6CBH - chains A and C of the 3 polymer chains in the assembly; structure by X-ray diffraction, 2.00 A resolution.

Chain A (and C):
Molecule: Macrophage migration inhibitory factor
Source organism: Homo sapiens
Notes: EC 5.3.2.1, 5.3.3.12; chain C of this document is another copy of the same molecule, construct and numbering; everything in this record applies to it too
UniProt: P14174 (MIF_HUMAN); residues 1-114 here correspond to UniProt positions 2-115 (UniProt number = residue number + 1)
Amino-acid sequence (114 residues; numbered 1 to 114; the number before each row is that of its first residue):
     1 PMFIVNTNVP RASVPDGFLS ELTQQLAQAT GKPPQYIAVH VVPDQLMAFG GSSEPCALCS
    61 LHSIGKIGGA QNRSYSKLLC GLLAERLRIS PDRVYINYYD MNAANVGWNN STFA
Curated features (UniProtKB/Swiss-Prot):
  - active site: Pro-1 (Proton acceptor)
  - binding site (substrate): Lys-32, Ile-64, Asn-97
  - modified residue: Lys-77 (N6-acetyllysine)
What the authors report for this chain:
  - binding site for the ligand EWJ: Tyr-36, Ile-64, Asn-97, Met-101, Phe-113
  - catalytic residues: Pro-1 (citing earlier work)

Chain A / chain C interface:
Pairs across the interface (57):
  Met-2(A) / Asn-97(C)
  Arg-11(A) / Leu-46(C)
  Leu-19(A) / Leu-46(C)  hydrophobic
  Leu-19(A) / Met-47(C)
  Thr-23(A) / Gly-51(C)
  Pro-34(A) / Gly-50(C)
  Gln-35(A) / Phe-49(C)
  Gln-35(A) / Gly-50(C)
  Tyr-36(A) / Tyr-95(C)  hydrogen bond (backbone-side chain)
  Ile-37(A) / Phe-49(C)
  Ile-37(A) / Gly-50(C)  hydrogen bond (backbone-backbone)
  Ala-38(A) / Ala-48(C)
  Ala-38(A) / Leu-58(C)  hydrophobic
  Val-39(A) / Met-47(C)
  Val-39(A) / Ala-48(C)  hydrogen bond (backbone-backbone)
  His-40(A) / Asn-6(C)
  His-40(A) / Gln-45(C)  hydrogen bond
  His-40(A) / Leu-46(C)
  His-40(A) / Met-47(C)
  His-40(A) / Leu-58(C)
  Val-41(A) / Leu-46(C)  hydrogen bond (backbone-backbone)
  Val-42(A) / Gln-45(C)
  Pro-43(A) / Leu-46(C)
  His-62(A) / Asn-97(C)
  His-62(A) / Tyr-99(C)  hydrogen bond
  Met-101(A) / Asn-97(C)
  Met-101(A) / Tyr-98(C)
  Ala-104(A) / Asn-72(C)  hydrogen bond (backbone-side chain)
  Asn-105(A) / Ile-67(C)
  Asn-105(A) / Asn-72(C)  hydrogen bond
  Asn-105(A) / Ile-96(C)
  Asn-105(A) / Asn-97(C)
  Asn-105(A) / Tyr-98(C)  hydrogen bond (backbone-backbone)
  Val-106(A) / Ile-96(C)
  Val-106(A) / Asn-97(C)
  Gly-107(A) / Ser-76(C)
  Gly-107(A) / Val-94(C)
  Gly-107(A) / Tyr-95(C)
  Gly-107(A) / Ile-96(C)  hydrogen bond (backbone-backbone)
  Gly-107(A) / Tyr-98(C)
  Trp-108(A) / Phe-49(C)
  Trp-108(A) / Asp-92(C)  hydrogen bond (side chain-backbone)
  Trp-108(A) / Val-94(C)
  Trp-108(A) / Tyr-95(C)
  Asn-109(A) / Pro-91(C)  hydrogen bond (backbone-backbone)
  Asn-109(A) / Asp-92(C)
  Asn-110(A) / Arg-73(C)
  Asn-110(A) / Ser-76(C)
  Asn-110(A) / Lys-77(C)  hydrogen bond (backbone-backbone)
  Asn-110(A) / Cys-80(C)
  Asn-110(A) / Pro-91(C)
  Ser-111(A) / Arg-73(C)
  Ser-111(A) / Ser-76(C)  hydrogen bond (backbone-side chain)
  Thr-112(A) / Asn-72(C)
  Thr-112(A) / Arg-73(C)
  Phe-113(A) / Tyr-95(C)  hydrophobic
  Ala-114(A) / Arg-73(C)
Interface residues without a listed pair, chain A (29 interface residues in all): Pro-1, Val-14
Interface residues without a listed pair, chain C (26 interface residues in all): Gly-69, Gly-81, Arg-93

Summary:
The interface between chain A and chain C involves 29 residues on one side and 26 on the other, with 14
hydrogen bonds. Polar contacts include Tyr-36(A)/Tyr-95(C), His-40(A)/Gln-45(C) and His-62(A)/Tyr-99(C). From
the paper: the catalytic residue Pro-1(A); a binding site for the ligand EWJ at Tyr-36(A), Ile-64(A) and
Asn-97(A) among others.
Chain A and chain C are both Macrophage migration inhibitory factor (Homo sapiens); the structure, Macrophage
Migration Inhibitory Factor in Complex with a Pyrazole Inhibitor (8m), was determined by X-ray diffraction
together with 6CB5, 6CBF and 6CBG from the same study.
